Entry 4Y8K (X-ray diffraction, 2.60 A resolution); this record covers chains F and G of the 32 polymer chains in the assembly.

== Chain F ==
Protein: Probable proteasome subunit alpha type-7
Source organism: Saccharomyces cerevisiae (strain ATCC 204508 / S288c)
Notes: EC 3.4.25.1
Reference sequence: P21242 (PSA7_YEAST); residues -3 to 284 here correspond to UniProt positions 1-288 (UniProt number = residue number + 4)
Sequence (288 residues; numbered -3 to 284; the number before each row is that of its first residue; numbers below 1 keep their minus sign (Met-3 is residue -3)):
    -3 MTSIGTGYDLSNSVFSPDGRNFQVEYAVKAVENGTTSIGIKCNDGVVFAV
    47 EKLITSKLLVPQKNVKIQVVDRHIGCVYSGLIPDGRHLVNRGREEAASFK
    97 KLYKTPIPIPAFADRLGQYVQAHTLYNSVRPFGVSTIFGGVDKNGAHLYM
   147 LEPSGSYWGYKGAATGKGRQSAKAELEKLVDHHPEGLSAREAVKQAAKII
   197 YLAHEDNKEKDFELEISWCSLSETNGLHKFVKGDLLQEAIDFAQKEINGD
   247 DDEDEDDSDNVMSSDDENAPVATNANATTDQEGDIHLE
Not modelled in the structure: -3 to 1, 245-284
Curated features (UniProtKB/Swiss-Prot):
  - modified residue: Thr-2 (N-acetylthreonine)

== Chain G ==
Protein: Proteasome subunit alpha type-1
Source organism: Saccharomyces cerevisiae (strain ATCC 204508 / S288c)
Notes: EC 3.4.25.1
Reference sequence: P21243 (PSA1_YEAST); residues -8 to 243 here correspond to UniProt positions 1-252 (UniProt number = residue number + 9)
Sequence (252 residues; row label = number of the first residue in the row; numbers below 1 keep their minus sign (Met-8 is residue -8)):
    -8 MSGAAAASAAGYDRHITIFSPEGRLYQVEYAFKATNQTNINSLAVRGKDC
    42 TVVISQKKVPDKLLDPTTVSYIFCISRTIGMVVNGPIPDARNAALRAKAE
    92 AAEFRYKYGYDMPCDVLAKRMANLSQIYTQRAYMRPLGVILTFVSVDEEL
   142 GPSIYKTDPAGYYVGYKATATGPKQQEITTNLENHFKKSKIDHINEESWE
   192 KVVEFAITHMIDALGTEFSKNDLEVGVATKDKFFTLSAENIEERLVAIAE
   242 QD
Not modelled in the structure: -8 to 1, 243
Bound ions: Mg2+: Thr8, Tyr119, Arg122, Met125

== Interface between chain F and chain G ==
Contacting residue pairs - 63 pairs, chain F then chain G:
  Thr2(F) - His6(G)  hydrogen bond (backbone-side chain)
  Gly3(F) - His6(G)
  Tyr4(F) - Arg5(G)
  Tyr4(F) - His6(G)
  Tyr4(F) - Tyr21(G)
  Ser9(F) - Arg126(G)
  Val10(F) - His6(G)
  Val10(F) - Gln18(G)
  Phe11(F) - Gln18(G)  hydrogen bond (backbone-side chain)
  Phe11(F) - Tyr21(G)
  Phe11(F) - Ala22(G)  hydrophobic
  Phe11(F) - Ala25(G)  hydrophobic
  Phe11(F) - Arg126(G)
  Phe11(F) - Pro127(G)
  Phe11(F) - Gly129(G)
  Ser12(F) - Tyr21(G)
  Pro13(F) - Tyr21(G)  hydrophobic
  Pro13(F) - Lys24(G)  hydrogen bond (backbone-side chain)
  Asp14(F) - Lys24(G)
  Gly15(F) - Tyr21(G)
  Gly15(F) - Ala25(G)
  Lys37(F) - Asp56(G)  salt bridge
  Asp110(F) - Arg82(G)
  Gln114(F) - Arg82(G)  hydrogen bond (side chain-backbone)
  Gln114(F) - Asn83(G)
  Gln114(F) - Leu86(G)
  Gln117(F) - Pro79(G)
  Gln117(F) - Asp80(G)
  Gln117(F) - Asn83(G)  hydrogen bond
  Gln117(F) - Arg126(G)  hydrogen bond
  Thr120(F) - Arg126(G)  hydrogen bond (backbone-side chain)
  Leu121(F) - Tyr124(G)
  Leu121(F) - Arg126(G)
  Leu121(F) - Leu128(G)  hydrophobic
  Tyr122(F) - Tyr124(G)
  Tyr122(F) - Met125(G)  hydrophobic
  Ser150(F) - Pro79(G)
  Gly151(F) - Pro79(G)
  Ser152(F) - Ile78(G)
  Ser152(F) - Pro79(G)
  Tyr153(F) - Arg82(G)  hydrogen bond (backbone-side chain)
  Trp154(F) - Leu55(G)  hydrophobic
  Trp154(F) - Thr59(G)
  Trp154(F) - Val60(G)  hydrophobic
  Trp154(F) - Ser61(G)
  Trp154(F) - Tyr62(G)
  Trp154(F) - Ile78(G)  hydrophobic
  Trp154(F) - Arg82(G)
  Gly155(F) - Leu55(G)
  Gly155(F) - Asp56(G)  hydrogen bond (backbone-backbone)
  Gly155(F) - Thr59(G)  hydrogen bond (backbone-side chain)
  Tyr156(F) - Leu54(G)
  Tyr156(F) - Leu55(G)
  Tyr156(F) - Asp56(G)
  Lys157(F) - Lys53(G)
  Lys157(F) - Leu54(G)  hydrogen bond (backbone-backbone)
  Gly158(F) - Leu54(G)  hydrogen bond (backbone-backbone)
  Lys169(F) - Leu54(G)
  Leu172(F) - Leu54(G)  hydrophobic
  Glu173(F) - Lys53(G)  salt bridge
  Glu173(F) - Leu54(G)
  Val176(F) - Leu54(G)  hydrophobic
  Asp177(F) - Lys53(G)  salt bridge
Also at the interface, not in a pair above, chain F (32 interface residues in all): Tyr145
Also at the interface, not in a pair above, chain G (29 interface residues in all): Asp52, Pro57

== Summary ==
The interface between chain F and chain G involves 32 residues on one side and 29 on the other, with 12
hydrogen bonds and 3 salt bridges. Polar contacts include Lys37(F)-Asp56(G), Glu173(F)-Lys53(G) and
Asp177(F)-Lys53(G). Thr8(G), Tyr119(G), Arg122(G) and Met125(G) coordinate Mg2+.
Chain F is Probable proteasome subunit alpha type-7 and chain G is Proteasome subunit alpha type-1, both from
Saccharomyces cerevisiae (strain ATCC 204508 / S288c); the structure, Yeast 20S proteasome in complex with
H-APLL-ep, was determined by X-ray diffraction, deposited together with 4Y69, 4Y6A, 4Y6V, 4Y6Z, 4Y70, 4Y74 and
34 further entries.
